PDB entry 4KC0 | X-ray diffraction, 2.20 A resolution | chains A and B

[Chain A (and B)]
Molecule: Stimulator of interferon genes protein
Source organism: Mus musculus
Notes: fragment: c-di-GMP-binding domain (CBD); chain B of this document is another copy of the same molecule, construct and numbering; everything in this record applies to it too
UniProt: Q3TBT3 (STING_MOUSE); residues 138-344 here = UniProt positions 138-344
Amino-acid sequence (207 residues; numbered 138 to 344; the number before each row is that of its first residue):
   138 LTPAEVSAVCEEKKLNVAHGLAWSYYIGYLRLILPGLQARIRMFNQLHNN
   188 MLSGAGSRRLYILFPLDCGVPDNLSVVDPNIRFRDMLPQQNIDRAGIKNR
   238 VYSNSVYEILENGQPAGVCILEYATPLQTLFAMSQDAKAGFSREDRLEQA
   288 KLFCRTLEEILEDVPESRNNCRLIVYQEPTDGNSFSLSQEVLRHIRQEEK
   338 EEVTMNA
Not modelled in the structure: 138-151, 276-278, 337-344 (chain B: 138-153, 276-279, 336-344)
Swiss-Prot annotation at these positions:
  - region: E339 to A344 (C-terminal tail (CTT))
  - binding site (3',3'-c-di-GMP): G165, R237 to S240, T262
  - binding site (2',3'-cUAMP): Y166, R237, T262
  - binding site (3',3'-cGAMP): Y166, R237
  - binding site (2',3'-cGAMP): R237, T262
  - modified residue: S240 (Phosphoserine)
  - cross-link (Glycyl lysine isopeptide (Lys-Gly)): K150 (interchain with G-Cter in ubiquitin), K235 (interchain with G-Cter in ubiquitin), K337 (interchain with G-Cter in SUMO)
  - mutagenesis: C147 (C147S: Does not affect palmitoylation), S161 (S161A: Decrease in cGAMP-binding), C205 (C205S: Does not affect palmitoylation), I229 (I229A/G/T: Strongly decreases affinity for the synthetic compound 5,6-dimethylxanthenone 4-acetic acid (DMXAA)), Y239 (Y239S: Strong decrease in cGAMP-binding), N241 (N241A: Strong decrease in cGAMP-binding), C256 (C256S: Does not affect palmitoylation), C291 (C291S: Does not affect palmitoylation), C308 (C308S: Does not affect palmitoylation), Q326 to E327 (Decreased relocalization to autophagosomes and subsequent degradation), K337 (K337R: Abolished sumoylation by TRIM38, leading to decreased stability)
Reported in the primary citation:
  - contacts within the chain: Y162-L167, Y163-R168
  - self-association interface (contacts with another copy of this molecule): L152 to L158, F220 to Q226, K235 to S240
  - conformationally variable residues (order/disorder transition): K275 to E281
  - mutagenesis - I199N, Y313A: decreased stability
  - mutagenesis - T262A (approximately 50%): decreased signaling in response to 5 muM c-di-GMP
  - mutagenesis - T262A: unchanged signaling in response to 20 muM c-di-GMP
  - mutagenesis - Q272A: abolished signaling in response to 5 muM c-di-GMP
  - mutagenesis - Q272A: decreased signaling in response to 20 muM c-di-GMP
  - mutagenesis - T262A/Q272A: abolished signaling in response to either 5 or 20 muM c-di-GMP

[How chain A and chain B interact]
Residue-residue contacts - 47 pairs, chain A then chain B:
  V154(A) with V154(B), hydrophobic
  H156(A) with A269(B); D273(B), salt bridge
  G157(A) with T266(B); A269(B)
  L158(A) with T266(B)
  S161(A) with Q265(B); T266(B), hydrogen bond
  I164(A) with D209(B)
  G165(A) with L211(B); Q265(B)
  R168(A) with D209(B), hydrogen bond (side chain-backbone); N210(B)
  L169(A) with N210(B)
  D209(A) with I164(B); R168(B), hydrogen bond (backbone-side chain)
  N210(A) with R168(B); L169(B); R237(B)
  L211(A) with G165(B); R237(B)
  S212(A) with R237(B), hydrogen bond
  F220(A) with K235(B)
  M223(A) with K235(B)
  Q226(A) with V238(B)
  K235(A) with S212(B)
  N236(A) with M223(B)
  R237(A) with N210(B); L211(B); S212(B), hydrogen bond; S240(B)
  V238(A) with Q226(B); V238(B), hydrophobic; Y239(B); S240(B), hydrogen bond (backbone-side chain)
  Y239(A) with V238(B)
  S240(A) with R237(B); V238(B), hydrogen bond (side chain-backbone)
  Q265(A) with S161(B); G165(B)
  T266(A) with G157(B); L158(B); S161(B), hydrogen bond
  A269(A) with H156(B); G157(B)
  M270(A) with V154(B), hydrophobic
  D273(A) with H156(B), salt bridge
Other interface residues (no listed pair), chain A (29 interface residues in all): N153, W160
Other interface residues (no listed pair), chain B (28 interface residues in all): W160, F220, N236, M270

[Overview]
The interface between chain A and chain B involves 29 residues on one side and 28 on the other, with 8
hydrogen bonds and 2 salt bridges. Polar contacts include H156(A)-D273(B), S161(A)-T266(B) and
R168(A)-D209(B). From the paper: I199N and Y313A of chain A reduce stability; conformational variability at
K275(A); 5 substitutions were tested in all.
Both chains are Stimulator of interferon genes protein (Mus musculus). Entry 4KC0 (mSTING) was determined by
X-ray diffraction (same publication as 4KBY).
